6HX4 - chains I and M of the 3 polymer chains in the assembly; structure by X-ray diffraction, 2.95 A resolution.

# Chain I
Protein: Fab 1D9 heavy chain
From: Mus musculus
Notes: antibody fragment or engineered binder
Amino-acid sequence (228 residues; numbered 1 to 211 plus 19 insertion-coded residues; 2 numbers in that range are skipped by the numbering (no residue carries them; nothing is unmodelled there); the number before each row is that of its first residue; a row labelled like 82A-82C holds insertion residues (82A, then the next letters in order)):
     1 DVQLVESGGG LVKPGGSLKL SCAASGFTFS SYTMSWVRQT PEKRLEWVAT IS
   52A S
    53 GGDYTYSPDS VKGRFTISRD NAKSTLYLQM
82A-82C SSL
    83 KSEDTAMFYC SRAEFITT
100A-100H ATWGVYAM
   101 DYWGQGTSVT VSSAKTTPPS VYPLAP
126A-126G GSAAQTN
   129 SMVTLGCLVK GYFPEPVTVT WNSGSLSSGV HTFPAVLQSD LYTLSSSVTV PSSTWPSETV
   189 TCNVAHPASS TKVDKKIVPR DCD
Not modelled in the structure: 1, 126A-126G, 152-153, 166, 178-186, 208-211
Disulfides: Cys22-Cys92, Cys135-Cys190

# Chain M
Protein: Fab 1D9 light chain
From: Mus musculus
Notes: antibody fragment or engineered binder
Amino-acid sequence (217 residues; row label = number of the first residue in the row; a row labelled like 27A-27D holds insertion residues (27A, then the next letters in order)):
     1 DIVLTQSPDS LAVSLGQRAT ISCRASE
27A-27D SVDN
    28 YGISFMNWFQ QKPGQPPKLL IYAASNQGSG VPARFSGSGS GTDFSLNIHP MEEDDTAMYF
    88 CQQSKEVPWT FGGGTKLEIK RADAAPTVSI FPPSSEQLTS GGASVVCFLN NFYPKDINVK
   148 WKIDGSERQN GVLNSWTDQD SKDSTYSMSS TLTLTKDEYE RHNSYTCEAT HKTSTSPIVK
   208 SFNRNE
Not modelled in the structure: 153-154, 203-204, 211-213
Disulfides: Cys23-Cys88, Cys134-Cys194

# Chain I / chain M interface
Pairs across the interface (71; chain I residue first):
  Ser35(I) - Trp96(M)
  Gln39(I) - Gln38(M)  hydrogen bond
  Lys43(I) - Phe87(M)
  Leu45(I) - Phe87(M)  hydrophobic
  Leu45(I) - Phe98(M)
  Trp47(I) - Pro95(M)  hydrophobic
  Trp47(I) - Trp96(M)
  Trp47(I) - Phe98(M)
  Thr50(I) - Trp96(M)
  Tyr91(I) - Gln38(M)
  Tyr91(I) - Pro43(M)  hydrophobic
  Ile98(I) - Tyr49(M)  hydrophobic
  Thr100(I) - Tyr49(M)
  Thr100(I) - Ala50(M)
  Thr100(I) - Asn53(M)
  Ala100A(I) - Ile30(M)
  Trp100C(I) - Tyr28(M)
  Trp100C(I) - Phe32(M)
  Gly100D(I) - Ile30(M)
  Gly100D(I) - Phe32(M)
  Val100E(I) - Ile30(M)  hydrophobic
  Val100E(I) - Ser31(M)
  Val100E(I) - Phe32(M)  hydrophobic
  Val100E(I) - Ala50(M)
  Tyr100F(I) - Asn34(M)  hydrogen bond (backbone-side chain)
  Tyr100F(I) - Ser91(M)
  Tyr100F(I) - Trp96(M)  hydrophobic
  Ala100G(I) - Asn34(M)
  Ala100G(I) - Leu46(M)  hydrophobic
  Met100H(I) - Phe36(M)
  Met100H(I) - Leu46(M)
  Met100H(I) - Phe98(M)  hydrophobic
  Asp101(I) - Leu46(M)
  Trp103(I) - Phe36(M)
  Trp103(I) - Pro43(M)  hydrophobic
  Trp103(I) - Pro44(M)
  Gly104(I) - Pro43(M)
  Gln105(I) - Pro43(M)
  Tyr122(I) - Ser121(M)
  Tyr122(I) - Glu123(M)
  Tyr122(I) - Gln124(M)
  Tyr122(I) - Ser127(M)
  Pro123(I) - Ser121(M)
  Leu124(I) - Phe118(M)
  Leu124(I) - Val133(M)  hydrophobic
  Leu124(I) - Phe135(M)  hydrophobic
  Ala125(I) - Phe118(M)
  Pro126(I) - Phe118(M)
  Thr132(I) - Phe118(M)
  Gly134(I) - Phe135(M)
  Leu136(I) - Gln124(M)
  His159(I) - Asn137(M)
  His159(I) - Asn138(M)  hydrogen bond
  His159(I) - Ser174(M)  hydrogen bond
  Thr160(I) - Thr164(M)
  Phe161(I) - Phe135(M)  hydrophobic
  Phe161(I) - Asn137(M)
  Phe161(I) - Ser162(M)
  Phe161(I) - Thr164(M)
  Phe161(I) - Ser174(M)
  Phe161(I) - Met175(M)
  Phe161(I) - Ser176(M)
  Pro162(I) - Ser162(M)  hydrogen bond (backbone-side chain)
  Pro162(I) - Trp163(M)
  Val164(I) - Leu160(M)  hydrophobic
  Val164(I) - Asn161(M)
  Ser173(I) - Phe135(M)
  Ser173(I) - Ser176(M)  hydrogen bond
  Ser174(I) - Phe135(M)
  Ser175(I) - Phe135(M)
  Ser175(I) - Asn137(M)
Interface residues without a listed pair, chain I (43 interface residues in all): Val37, Glu46, Pro60, Ala95, Thr100B, Leu133, Lys138
Interface residues without a listed pair, chain M (43 interface residues in all): Gln42, Met85, Gln89, Val94, Ser116, Pro119, Ser131, Asp167

# Summary
Chain I and chain M each contribute 43 residues to their interface, with 6 hydrogen bonds. Among the polar
pairs are Gln39(I)-Gln38(M), Tyr100F(I)-Asn34(M) and His159(I)-Asn138(M).
Chain I is Fab 1D9 heavy chain and chain M is Fab 1D9 light chain, both from Mus musculus; the structure, Fab
fragment of a native monomer-selective antibody in complex with alpha-1-antitrypsin, was determined by X-ray
diffraction.
